Entry 9CX3 (electron microscopy, 3.47 A resolution); this record covers chains A and V of the 6 polymer chains in the assembly.

# Chain A
Protein: Nanobody 32
Source organism: Lama glama
Notes: antibody fragment or engineered binder
Chain sequence (124 residues; each row starts with the number of its first residue):
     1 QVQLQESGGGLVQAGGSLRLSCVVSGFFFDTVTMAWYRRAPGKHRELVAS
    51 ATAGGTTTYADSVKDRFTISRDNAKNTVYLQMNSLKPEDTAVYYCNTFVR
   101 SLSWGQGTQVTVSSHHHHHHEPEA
Unresolved in the structure: 1-2, 114-124

# Chain V
Protein: Vasopressin V2 receptor
Reference sequence: P30518 (V2R_HUMAN); residues 343-371 here = UniProt positions 343-371
Chain sequence (29 residues; each row starts with the number of its first residue):
   343 ARGRTPPSLGPQDESCTTASSSLAKDTSS
Unresolved in the structure: 343-354, 369-371
Modified / non-standard residues: Thr347, Thr359, Thr360 (phosphothreonine; TPO); Ser350, Ser357, Ser362, Ser363, Ser364 (phosphoserine; SEP)

# How chain A and chain V interact
Contacting residue pairs (5; chain A residue first):
  Phe27(A) - Asp355(V)
  Arg39(A) - Ser364(V)
  His44(A) - Ser364(V)
  Arg45(A) - Ser363(V)
  Arg45(A) - Ser364(V)
Interface residues without a listed pair, chain V (4 interface residues in all): Ala366

# Overview
The chain A/chain V interface involves 4 residues from each chain.
Chain A is Nanobody 32 (Lama glama) and chain V is Vasopressin V2 receptor; the structure, Structure of SH3
domain of Src in complex with beta-arrestin 1, was determined by electron microscopy together with 9BT8 and
9CX9 from the same study.
